Entry 6HIW (electron microscopy, 3.37 A resolution); this record covers chains CS and CA of the 63 polymer chains in the assembly.

[Chain CS]
Molecule: uS19m
Organism: Trypanosoma brucei brucei
UniProtKB: Q584T8 (Q584T8_TRYB2); residues 1-172 here = UniProt positions 1-172
Sequence (244 residues; row label = number of the first residue in the row; numbers below 1 keep their minus sign (Met-71 is residue -71)):
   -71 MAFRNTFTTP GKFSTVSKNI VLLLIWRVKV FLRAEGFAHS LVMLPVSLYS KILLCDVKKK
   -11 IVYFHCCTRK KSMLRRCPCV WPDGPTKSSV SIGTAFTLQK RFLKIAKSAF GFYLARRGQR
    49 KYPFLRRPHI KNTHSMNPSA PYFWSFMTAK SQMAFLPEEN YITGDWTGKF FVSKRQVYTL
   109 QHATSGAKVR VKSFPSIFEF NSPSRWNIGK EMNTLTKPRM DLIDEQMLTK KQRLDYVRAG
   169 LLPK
Not modelled in the structure: -71 to 30
Differences from the reference sequence: initiating methionine (-71); expression tag (-70 to 0)

[Chain CA]
Molecule: 9S rRNA
Organism: Trypanosoma brucei brucei
Sequence (621 nucleotides; each row starts with the number of its first residue):
     1 UAAAUUAUGG UCAAUUGUUA GUAUUCAUAU UAAUUUUUUU AAAUGUUUUA UCAUUUUAUA
    61 AAGGUUUAUU UUUGAAAGAU UUUUUGUAUA AAAUUUUAGG AAUAGUUAAU AAUAAUUUAU
   121 AAUUUUGAUU AGAUUGUUUU GUUAAUGCUA UUAGAUGGGU GUGGAAAAAU AAAAAAAAUA
   181 AUUAAUAUAU AUCAAUAAUA AAUUAAAUUA AUCUAUUAGU CAGAAAUGGA UGCCAGCCGU
   241 UGCGGUAAUU UCUAUGCUUU UAAAUAUUAU ACAAUUAUCA UAUUAAAUUG UUAAGUGUUG
   301 AUUUAACCAA UAAAAAUAUA AAUAAUUUUU AUUUGUUUUU AAACACCAUU AGGUAUAUGC
   361 AAAUAUAAAA UUAUAGUAAU UAUAAAUUAU AUUAUAUUAU AUUUAUUCAU AUAAUUAAUA
   421 GGAUAAUAUU UGUAGUUUUU GAUACCAUGA UAAGGAUUAU AAAUUGAAAG UGUUAAUAUC
   481 AUAAUCAAAA UUUAUUAUUU AUAUUAAAUA UGUAUGUGUA GAUAAAAUAA GAAAUUAAAA
   541 AGGUAUUGUU GCCCACCAAU UUUUAUAAUA AAAAUAACGU GCAGUAAUUA AUAUAUUUAU
   601 AAAAAUAUAU UUUUUUUUUU U
Differences from the reference sequence: conflict U298 (C2839 in 343546), U473 (G3014 in 343546); insertion (614-621)
Ion coordination: Mg2+ site 1 near A27 (its only coordinating residue here); Mg2+ site 2: A60, A61, A155; Mg2+ site 3 near U65 (its only coordinating residue here); Mg2+ site 4 near A68 (its only coordinating residue here); Mg2+ site 5 near A76 (its only coordinating residue here); Mg2+ site 6: A224, A225; Mg2+ site 7 near U231 (its only coordinating residue here); Mg2+ site 8: U281, A367; Mg2+ site 9 near U339 (its only coordinating residue here); Mg2+ site 10 near A385 (its only coordinating residue here); Mg2+ site 11: A386, U387; Mg2+ site 12 near A541 (its only coordinating residue here); 5 more Mg2+ sites not listed
Small-molecule neighbours:
  - spermidine (SPD), molecule 1: A27, U28, G239, A266, U267, U268
  - spermidine (SPD), molecule 2: A218, U259, U261, A262, A263, A264
  - spermidine (SPD), molecule 3: U398, A399, U457, U458, A459
  - spermidine (SPD), molecule 4: A452, A453, G454, G466, A467, A468, A469, G470
  - spermine (SPM): U66, U67, U95, U96, U97, U125, U126, G127, A128, U129

[How chain CS and chain CA interact]
Pairs across the interface - 84 pairs, chain CS then chain CA:
  Lys32(CS) - U493(CA)  hydrogen bond to the phosphate
  Lys32(CS) - A494(CA)  salt bridge to the phosphate
  Ile33(CS) - U493(CA)  phosphate contact
  Lys35(CS) - U412(CA)  phosphate contact
  Lys35(CS) - A490(CA)  hydrogen bond to the base
  Lys35(CS) - U491(CA)  phosphate contact
  Lys35(CS) - U492(CA)  salt bridge to the phosphate
  Ser36(CS) - U412(CA)  hydrogen bond to the phosphate
  Ala37(CS) - A483(CA)  sugar contact
  Phe38(CS) - A411(CA)  sugar contact
  Phe38(CS) - U412(CA)  stacking on the base
  Phe38(CS) - A484(CA)  phosphate contact
  Phe38(CS) - U485(CA)  sugar contact
  Phe40(CS) - A444(CA)  phosphate contact
  Phe40(CS) - G472(CA)  base contact
  Tyr41(CS) - A444(CA)  hydrogen bond to the phosphate
  Tyr41(CS) - G472(CA)  hydrogen bond to the base
  Tyr41(CS) - A483(CA)  sugar contact
  Tyr41(CS) - A484(CA)  stacking on the base
  Leu42(CS) - A411(CA)  base contact
  Ala43(CS) - A411(CA)  base contact
  Ala43(CS) - G472(CA)  hydrogen bond to the base
  Arg44(CS) - U410(CA)  salt bridge to the phosphate
  Arg44(CS) - U493(CA)  hydrogen bond to the sugar
  Arg44(CS) - U495(CA)  salt bridge to the phosphate
  Arg45(CS) - G472(CA)  hydrogen bond to the base
  Arg45(CS) - U473(CA)  hydrogen bond to the base
  Gly46(CS) - U496(CA)  phosphate contact
  Gln47(CS) - C408(CA)  hydrogen bond to the sugar
  Gln47(CS) - A409(CA)  hydrogen bond to the phosphate
  Gln47(CS) - U495(CA)  hydrogen bond to the phosphate
  Gln47(CS) - U496(CA)  hydrogen bond to the phosphate
  Lys49(CS) - U496(CA)  hydrogen bond to the sugar
  Tyr50(CS) - A411(CA)  base contact
  Leu53(CS) - A510(CA)  hydrogen bond to the base
  Arg55(CS) - U410(CA)  hydrogen bond to the sugar
  Pro56(CS) - A411(CA)  base contact
  His57(CS) - A411(CA)  sugar contact
  His57(CS) - U412(CA)  sugar contact
  His57(CS) - A489(CA)  hydrogen bond to the sugar
  Ile58(CS) - A487(CA)  base contact
  Ile58(CS) - A489(CA)  base contact
  Ile58(CS) - U509(CA)  base contact
  Lys59(CS) - U410(CA)  phosphate contact
  Lys59(CS) - A411(CA)  salt bridge to the phosphate
  Lys59(CS) - U491(CA)  salt bridge to the phosphate
  Asn60(CS) - A489(CA)  hydrogen bond to the phosphate
  Asn60(CS) - U509(CA)  base contact
  His62(CS) - U509(CA)  hydrogen bond to the base
  His62(CS) - A510(CA)  hydrogen bond to the sugar
  His62(CS) - U511(CA)  stacking on the base
  Asn65(CS) - U511(CA)  phosphate contact
  Asn65(CS) - G512(CA)  sugar contact
  Pro66(CS) - G512(CA)  sugar contact
  Tyr70(CS) - U505(CA)  sugar contact
  Ser73(CS) - U505(CA)  sugar contact
  Ser73(CS) - A510(CA)  phosphate contact
  Met75(CS) - U509(CA)  sugar contact
  Met75(CS) - A510(CA)  hydrogen bond to the phosphate
  Thr76(CS) - U509(CA)  sugar contact
  Lys78(CS) - A507(CA)  salt bridge to the phosphate
  Lys78(CS) - A510(CA)  salt bridge to the phosphate
  Ser79(CS) - A507(CA)  base contact
  Phe99(CS) - A413(CA)  base contact
  Lys102(CS) - A489(CA)  hydrogen bond to the phosphate
  Lys102(CS) - A490(CA)  salt bridge to the phosphate
  Arg103(CS) - A488(CA)  hydrogen bond to the base
  Arg103(CS) - U509(CA)  salt bridge to the phosphate
  Lys120(CS) - A413(CA)  salt bridge to the phosphate
  Ser121(CS) - A490(CA)  phosphate contact
  Phe122(CS) - A490(CA)  stacking on the base
  Asn141(CS) - A488(CA)  sugar contact
  Asn141(CS) - A489(CA)  phosphate contact
  Pro146(CS) - A490(CA)  sugar contact
  Arg147(CS) - U491(CA)  salt bridge to the phosphate
  Lys159(CS) - U493(CA)  salt bridge to the phosphate
  Lys159(CS) - A494(CA)  salt bridge to the phosphate
  Gln160(CS) - U492(CA)  sugar contact
  Gln160(CS) - U493(CA)  hydrogen bond to the phosphate
  Asp163(CS) - U492(CA)  sugar contact
  Tyr164(CS) - U491(CA)  sugar contact
  Tyr164(CS) - U492(CA)  hydrogen bond to the phosphate
  Ala167(CS) - U492(CA)  base contact
  Leu169(CS) - U491(CA)  base contact
Interface residues without a listed pair, chain CS (52 interface residues in all): Leu31, Thr61, Ser63, Phe74, Met155
Interface residues without a listed pair, chain CA (32 interface residues in all): C445, A497, U498, A506

[In short]
The interface between chain CS and chain CA involves 52 residues on one side and 32 on the other; the contacts
include 25 hydrogen bonds, 14 salt bridges and 4 aromatic stacking contacts. Polar contacts include
Lys35(CS)-A490(CA), Tyr41(CS)-G472(CA) and Ala43(CS)-G472(CA).
Here chain CS is uS19m and chain CA is 9S rRNA, both from Trypanosoma brucei brucei. Entry 6HIW (Cryo-EM
structure of the Trypanosoma brucei mitochondrial ribosome - This entry contains the complete small
mitoribosomal ...) was determined by electron microscopy together with 6HIV, 6HIX, 6HIY and 6HIZ from the same
study.
